Entry 8PEW (electron microscopy, 4.30 A resolution (low resolution: residue-level contacts below are approximate; hydrogen-bond / salt-bridge calls are withheld)); this record covers chains O and l of the 34 polymer chains in the assembly.

[Chain O]
Name: Transcription termination factor Rho
From: Escherichia coli
Notes: EC 3.6.4.-
UniProt: A0A0A0GPI6 (A0A0A0GPI6_ECOLX); residues 1-419 here correspond to UniProt positions 25-443 (UniProt number = residue number + 24)
Chain sequence (419 residues; numbered 1 to 419; the number before each row is that of its first residue):
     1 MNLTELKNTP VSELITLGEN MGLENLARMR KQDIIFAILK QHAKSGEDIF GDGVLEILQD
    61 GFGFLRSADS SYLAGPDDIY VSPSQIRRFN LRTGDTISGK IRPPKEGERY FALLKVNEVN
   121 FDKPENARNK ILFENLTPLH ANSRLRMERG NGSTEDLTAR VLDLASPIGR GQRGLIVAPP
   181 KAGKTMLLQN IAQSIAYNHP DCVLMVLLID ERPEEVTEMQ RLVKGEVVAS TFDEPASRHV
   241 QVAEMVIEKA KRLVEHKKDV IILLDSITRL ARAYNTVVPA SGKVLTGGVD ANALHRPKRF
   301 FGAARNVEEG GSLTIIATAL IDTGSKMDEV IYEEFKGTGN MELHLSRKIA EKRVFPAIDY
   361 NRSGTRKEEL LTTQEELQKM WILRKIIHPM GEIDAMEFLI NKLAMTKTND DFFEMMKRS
Ion coordination: Mg2+: Thr-185 (together with ATP-gamma-S)
Ligand contacts: ATP-gamma-S (AGS; phosphothiophosphoric acid-adenylate ester): Thr-158, Pro-180, Lys-181, Ala-182, Gly-183, Lys-184, Thr-185, Met-186, Leu-187, Phe-355, Pro-356

[Chain l]
Name: Polarity suppression protein
From: Enterobacteria phage P4
UniProt: P05460 (VPSU_BPP4); residues 1-190 here = UniProt positions 1-190
Chain sequence (190 residues; each row starts with the number of its first residue):
     1 MESTALQQAF DTCQNNKAAW LQRKNELAAA EQEYLRLLSG EGRNVSRLDE LRNIIEVRKW
    61 QVNQAAGRYI RSHEAVQHIS IRDRLNDFMQ QHGTALAAAL APELMGYSEL TAIARNCAIQ
   121 RATDALREAL LSWLAKGEKI NYSAQDSDIL TTIGFRPDVA SVDDSREKFT PAQNMIFSRK
   181 SAQLASRQSV
Disordered / not traced: 1-3

[How chain O and chain l interact]
Contacting residue pairs (20):
  Arg-144(O) / Ser-46(l)
  Arg-144(O) / Asp-49(l)
  Leu-145(O) / Ser-46(l)
  Arg-146(O) / Val-45(l)
  Arg-146(O) / Ser-46(l)
  Arg-146(O) / Asp-49(l)
  Asn-198(O) / Arg-43(l)
  His-199(O) / Arg-43(l)
  His-199(O) / Asn-44(l)
  His-199(O) / Val-45(l)
  His-199(O) / Ser-46(l)
  Pro-200(O) / Arg-43(l)
  Asp-201(O) / Arg-43(l)
  Glu-369(O) / Arg-179(l)
  Leu-370(O) / Arg-179(l)
  Thr-373(O) / Arg-52(l)
  Thr-373(O) / Glu-56(l)
  Gln-374(O) / Glu-56(l)
  Gln-374(O) / Phe-177(l)
  Glu-375(O) / Glu-56(l)
Also at the interface, not in a pair above, chain O (17 interface residues in all): Asn-142, Ser-143, Glu-308, Glu-309, Glu-376
Also at the interface, not in a pair above, chain l (11 interface residues in all): Gln-183, Val-190

[Overview]
17 residues of chain O face 11 of chain l across their interface. Chain O binds ATP-gamma-S.
Chain O is Transcription termination factor Rho (Escherichia coli) and chain l is Polarity suppression protein
(Enterobacteria phage P4); the structure, Rho-ATPgS-Psu complex III expanded, was determined by electron
microscopy, deposited together with 8PEU, 8PEX, 8PEY, 9GCS and 9GCT.
